PDB entry 5LAJ | X-ray diffraction, 2.90 A resolution | chains H and I of the 28 polymer chains in the assembly

[Chain H]
Molecule: Proteasome subunit beta type-2
Source organism: Saccharomyces cerevisiae (strain ATCC 204508 / S288c)
Notes: EC 3.4.25.1
Reference sequence: P25043 (PSB2_YEAST); residues 1-232 here correspond to UniProt positions 30-261 (UniProt number = residue number + 29)
Sequence (232 residues; numbered 1 to 232; the number before each row is that of its first residue):
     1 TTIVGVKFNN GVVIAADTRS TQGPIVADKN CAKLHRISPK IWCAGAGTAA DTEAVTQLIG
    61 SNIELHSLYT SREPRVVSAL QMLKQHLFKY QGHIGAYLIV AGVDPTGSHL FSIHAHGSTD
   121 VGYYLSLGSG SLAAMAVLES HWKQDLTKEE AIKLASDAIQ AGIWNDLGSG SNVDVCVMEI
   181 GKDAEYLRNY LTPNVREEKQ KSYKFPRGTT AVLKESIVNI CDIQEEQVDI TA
Not modelled in the structure: 227-232
Swiss-Prot annotation at these positions:
  - active site: T1 (Nucleophile)

[Chain I]
Molecule: Proteasome subunit beta type-3
Source organism: Saccharomyces cerevisiae (strain ATCC 204508 / S288c)
Notes: EC 3.4.25.1
Reference sequence: P25451 (PSB3_YEAST); residues 0-204 here correspond to UniProt positions 1-205 (UniProt number = residue number + 1)
Sequence (205 residues; row label = number of the first residue in the row; numbering starts at 0):
     0 MSDPSSINGG IVVAMTGKDC VAIACDLRLG SQSLGVSNKF EKIFHYGHVF LGITGLATDV
    60 TTLNEMFRYK TNLYKLKEER AIEPETFTQL VSSSLYERRF GPYFVGPVVA GINSKSGKPF
   120 IAGFDLIGCI DEAKDFIVSG TASDQLFGMC ESLYEPNLEP EDLFETISQA LLNAADRDAL
   180 SGWGAVVYII KKDEVVKRYL KMRQD
Not modelled in the structure: 0
Metal / ion sites: Mg2+ site 1: A174, D177, S180; Mg2+ site 2: D204 (shared with 3 residues of chain Y)
Swiss-Prot annotation at these positions:
  - modified residue: S30 (Phosphoserine)
  - cross-link: K69 (Glycyl lysine isopeptide (Lys-Gly) (interchain with G-Cter in ubiquitin))

[Chain H / chain I interface]
Residue-residue contacts (64):
  Q22(H) with F146(I)
  I25(H) with D143(I); F146(I), hydrophobic
  V26(H) with F146(I)
  A27(H) with D130(I); F146(I), hydrophobic
  D28(H) with D130(I)
  K29(H) with E150(I), salt bridge
  A49(H) with C128(I), hydrophobic
  A50(H) with Y95(I); I126(I), hydrophobic; C128(I)
  D51(H) with Y95(I), hydrogen bond; R98(I), salt bridge
  E53(H) with C128(I); I129(I)
  A54(H) with Y95(I)
  Y90(H) with F99(I), hydrophobic
  H93(H) with R98(I), hydrogen bond (backbone-side chain); F99(I)
  R196(H) with E150(I), salt bridge
  K199(H) with E150(I); S151(I); Y153(I)
  S202(H) with E154(I), hydrogen bond
  Y203(H) with S151(I); L152(I), hydrophobic
  K204(H) with E154(I)
  F205(H) with L152(I), hydrophobic; E164(I); Q168(I)
  R207(H) with E160(I), salt bridge; D161(I), salt bridge
  G208(H) with E164(I), hydrogen bond (backbone-side chain)
  T209(H) with E164(I)
  T210(H) with E164(I), hydrogen bond; S167(I); Q168(I), hydrogen bond; L199(I)
  A211(H) with L199(I); K200(I), hydrogen bond (backbone-backbone)
  V212(H) with F163(I), hydrophobic; Y198(I)
  L213(H) with Y198(I), hydrogen bond (backbone-backbone); L199(I); K200(I)
  K214(H) with K196(I); R197(I); Y198(I), hydrogen bond (backbone-backbone)
  E215(H) with K196(I); R197(I), salt bridge
  S216(H) with V195(I); K196(I), hydrogen bond (backbone-backbone)
  I217(H) with V194(I)
  V218(H) with H44(I); Y187(I), hydrophobic; V194(I), hydrogen bond (backbone-backbone); K196(I)
  N219(H) with H44(I)
  I220(H) with G46(I); H47(I); F49(I), hydrophobic; V194(I), hydrophobic
  D222(H) with K74(I), salt bridge
Other interface residues (no listed pair), chain H (37 interface residues in all): T48, I94, P206
Other interface residues (no listed pair), chain I (41 interface residues in all): D124, G127, E131, A132, L157, E158, T165, L171

[In short]
37 residues of chain H face 41 of chain I across their interface; the contacts include 11 hydrogen bonds and 7
salt bridges. Among the polar pairs are K29(H)-E150(I), D51(H)-R98(I) and R196(H)-E150(I). UniProt lists
active-site residue T1(H) on chain H.
Here chain H is Proteasome subunit beta type-2 and chain I is Proteasome subunit beta type-3, both from
Saccharomyces cerevisiae (strain ATCC 204508 / S288c). Entry 5LAJ (Ligand-induced Lys33-Thr1 crosslinking at
the yeast proteasomal subunit beta5 by sulfonate esters) was determined by X-ray diffraction (same publication
as 5LAI).
